Entry 6CP3 (electron microscopy, 3.80 A resolution); this record covers chains Z and 6 of the 27 polymer chains in the assembly.

== Chain Z ==
Protein: ATP synthase subunit 4, mitochondrial
From: Saccharomyces cerevisiae (strain ATCC 204508 / S288c)
Reference sequence: P05626 (ATPF_YEAST); residues 1-209 here correspond to UniProt positions 36-244 (UniProt number = residue number + 35)
Amino-acid sequence (209 residues; numbered 1 to 209; the number before each row is that of its first residue):
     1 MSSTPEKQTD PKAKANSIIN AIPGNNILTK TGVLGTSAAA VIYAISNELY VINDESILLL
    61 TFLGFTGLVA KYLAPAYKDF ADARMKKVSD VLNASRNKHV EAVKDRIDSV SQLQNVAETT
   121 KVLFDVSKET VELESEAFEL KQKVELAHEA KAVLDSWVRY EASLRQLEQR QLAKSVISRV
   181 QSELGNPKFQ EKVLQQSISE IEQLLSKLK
Disordered / not traced: 1-52, 208-209
UniProt features mapped onto this chain:
  - modified residue: Ser109 (Phosphoserine)

== Chain 6 ==
Protein: ATP synthase subunit H, mitochondrial
From: Saccharomyces cerevisiae (strain ATCC 204508 / S288c)
Reference sequence: Q12349 (ATP14_YEAST); residues 1-92 here correspond to UniProt positions 33-124 (UniProt number = residue number + 32)
Amino-acid sequence (92 residues; each row starts with the number of its first residue):
     1 NVIQDLYLRE LKDTKLAPST LQDAEGNVKP WNPPQKPNLP ELELQGPEAL KAYTEQNVET
    61 AHVAKESEEG ESEPIEEDWL VLDDAEETKE SH
Disordered / not traced: 1-3

== Interface between chain Z and chain 6 ==
Contacting residue pairs - 32 pairs, chain Z then chain 6:
  Glu132(Z) with Glu69(6)
  Phe138(Z) with Ala64(6), hydrophobic
  Glu139(Z) with Ala64(6)
  Gln142(Z) with His62(6), hydrogen bond (side chain-backbone)
  Leu146(Z) with Glu59(6); Thr60(6)
  Glu149(Z) with Gln56(6)
  Ala150(Z) with Glu59(6)
  Val153(Z) with Gln56(6); Asn57(6); Glu59(6)
  Ser156(Z) with Lys51(6)
  Trp157(Z) with Pro47(6), hydrophobic
  Tyr160(Z) with Glu43(6), hydrogen bond (side chain-backbone); Pro47(6)
  Leu167(Z) with Leu39(6), hydrophobic
  Gln171(Z) with Trp31(6); Gln35(6)
  Lys174(Z) with Trp31(6)
  Ser175(Z) with Pro18(6)
  Arg179(Z) with Asp13(6); Thr14(6), hydrogen bond (side chain-backbone); Ala17(6); Pro18(6)
  Glu183(Z) with Arg9(6); Glu10(6); Asp13(6)
  Lys188(Z) with Arg9(6); Glu10(6)
  Lys192(Z) with Leu6(6)
  Gln195(Z) with Asp5(6), hydrogen bond
  Gln196(Z) with Leu6(6)
Interface residues without a listed pair, chain Z (22 interface residues in all): Leu113
Interface residues without a listed pair, chain 6 (27 interface residues in all): Gln4, Leu44, Ala61, Lys65, Glu66, Lys89
From the paper, about this interface:
  - interface residues, chain 6: Glu76(6)

== In short ==
Chain Z and chain 6 form an interface of 22 and 27 residues respectively, with 4 hydrogen bonds. Among the
polar pairs are Gln142(Z)-His62(6), Tyr160(Z)-Glu43(6) and Arg179(Z)-Thr14(6). The paper reports the interface
residue Glu76(6).
Here chain Z is ATP synthase subunit 4, mitochondrial and chain 6 is ATP synthase subunit H, mitochondrial,
both from Saccharomyces cerevisiae (strain ATCC 204508 / S288c). Entry 6CP3 (Monomer yeast ATP synthase (F1Fo)
reconstituted in nanodisc with inhibitor of oligomycin bound) was determined by electron microscopy together
with 6CP5, 6CP6 and 6CP7 from the same study.
